Entry 8AIL (X-ray diffraction, 2.45 A resolution); this record covers chains O and J of the 6 polymer chains in the assembly.

Chain O (and J):
Name: Bacillus phage VMY22 p56
From: Bacillus phage VMY22
Notes: chain J of this document is another copy of the same molecule, construct and numbering; everything in this record applies to it too
UniProtKB: A0A0N9SK00 (A0A0N9SK00_9CAUD); numbering as in UniProt (aligned over 1-56)
Amino-acid sequence (56 residues; each row starts with the number of its first residue):
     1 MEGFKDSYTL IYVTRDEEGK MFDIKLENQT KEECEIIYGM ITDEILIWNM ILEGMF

How chain O and chain J interact:
Pairs across the interface - 23 pairs, chain O then chain J:
  Thr9(O) with Lys25(J)
  Ile11(O) with Ile11(J), hydrophobic; Ile51(J), hydrophobic
  Val13(O) with Phe56(J), hydrophobic
  Met21(O) with Phe56(J)
  Phe22(O) with Phe56(J)
  Asp23(O) with Leu52(J); Gly54(J), hydrogen bond (side chain-backbone); Met55(J), hydrogen bond (side chain-backbone); Phe56(J), hydrogen bond (side chain-backbone)
  Lys25(O) with Thr9(J), hydrogen bond; Glu27(J)
  Asn49(O) with Asn49(J)
  Ile51(O) with Ile11(J), hydrophobic; Lys25(J)
  Leu52(O) with Asp23(J); Lys25(J), hydrogen bond (backbone-side chain)
  Glu53(O) with Lys25(J)
  Gly54(O) with Asp23(J), hydrogen bond (backbone-side chain)
  Met55(O) with Asp23(J), hydrogen bond (backbone-side chain)
  Phe56(O) with Met21(J); Phe22(J); Asp23(J)
Other interface residues (no listed pair), chain O (15 interface residues in all): Glu27
Other interface residues (no listed pair), chain J (15 interface residues in all): Val13, Glu53

Overview:
The chain O/chain J interface involves 15 residues from each chain; the contacts include 7 hydrogen bonds.
Among the polar pairs are Asp23(O)-Gly54(J), Asp23(O)-Met55(J) and Asp23(O)-Phe56(J).
Chain O and chain J are both Bacillus phage VMY22 p56 (Bacillus phage VMY22); the structure, Bacillus phage
VMY22 p56 in complex with Bacillus weidmannii Ung, was determined by X-ray diffraction together with 8AIN from
the same study.
